PDB entry 6WMQ | X-ray diffraction, 2.55 A resolution | chains B and F of the 4 polymer chains in the assembly

# Chain B
Molecule: Nuclear receptor Rev-ErbA beta variant 1
From: Homo sapiens
Reference sequence: F1D8P2 (F1D8P2_HUMAN); residue numbers follow UniProt; this construct covers 381-579
Sequence (199 residues; row label = number of the first residue in the row):
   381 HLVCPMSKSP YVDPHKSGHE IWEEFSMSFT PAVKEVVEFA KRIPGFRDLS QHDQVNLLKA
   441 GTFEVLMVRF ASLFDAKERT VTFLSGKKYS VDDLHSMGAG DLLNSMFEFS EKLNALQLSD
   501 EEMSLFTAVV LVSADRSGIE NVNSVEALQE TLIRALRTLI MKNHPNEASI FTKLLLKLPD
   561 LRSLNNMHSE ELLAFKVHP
Unresolved in the structure: 578-579
Ion coordination: heme Fe: C384, H568
Small-molecule neighbours: heme (HEM): H381, L382, V383, C384, P385, M386, W402, F405, F409, V413, F443, L446, M447, F450, F454, G478, A479, G480, D481, L482, L483, M486, H568, E571, L572, F575
Reported in the primary citation:
  - binding site for heme: G480 (proposed by the authors, not directly observed)

# Chain F
Molecule: Nuclear receptor corepressor 1
Reference sequence: O75376 (NCOR1_HUMAN); residues 2251-2273 here correspond to UniProt positions 2044-2066 (UniProt number = residue number - 207)
Sequence (23 residues; row label = number of the first residue in the row):
  2251 RTHRLITLAD HICQIITQDF ARN
Unresolved in the structure: 2251-2256, 2271-2273
Curated features (UniProtKB/Swiss-Prot):
  - region: R2254 to T2257 (Required for interaction with RARA in the absence of its ligand)
  - motif: I2262 to I2266 (CORNR box 2)

# Chain B / chain F interface
Residue-residue contacts (25):
  W402(B) - H2261(F)
  F409(B) - I2265(F)  hydrophobic
  T410(B) - I2265(F)
  V413(B) - I2262(F)  hydrophobic
  V413(B) - I2265(F)  hydrophobic
  K414(B) - I2265(F)
  V417(B) - I2266(F)  hydrophobic
  V417(B) - D2269(F)
  E418(B) - D2269(F)
  K421(B) - D2269(F)  salt bridge
  K421(B) - F2270(F)
  Q431(B) - F2270(F)
  Q434(B) - F2270(F)
  V435(B) - F2270(F)  hydrophobic
  L438(B) - I2266(F)
  L438(B) - F2270(F)  hydrophobic
  K439(B) - C2263(F)  hydrogen bond
  K439(B) - I2266(F)
  T442(B) - I2266(F)
  S569(B) - L2258(F)
  S569(B) - A2259(F)
  L572(B) - A2259(F)  hydrophobic
  L572(B) - H2261(F)
  K576(B) - L2258(F)
  K576(B) - H2261(F)  hydrogen bond
Other interface residues (no listed pair), chain F (11 interface residues in all): T2267, Q2268

# Summary
Chain B and chain F form an interface of 17 and 11 residues respectively, with 2 hydrogen bonds and 1 salt
bridge. Among the polar pairs are K421(B)-D2269(F), K439(B)-C2263(F) and K576(B)-H2261(F). Chain B binds heme.
C384(B) and H568(B) form the heme Fe site. From the paper: a binding site for heme at G480(B).
Here chain B is Nuclear receptor Rev-ErbA beta variant 1 (Homo sapiens) and chain F is Nuclear receptor
corepressor 1. Entry 6WMQ (Crystal Structure of Human REV-ERBbeta Ligand Binding Domain Co-Bound to Heme and
NCoR ID1 Peptide) was determined by X-ray diffraction, deposited together with 6WMS.
